PDB entry 8IN1 | X-ray diffraction, 2.70 A resolution | chain A

== Chain A ==
Protein: Beta-Glucosidase
Source organism: Aplysia kurodai
UniProt: A0A1V1FXL2 (A0A1V1FXL2_APLKU); numbering as in UniProt (aligned over 1-994)
Sequence (994 residues; each row starts with the number of its first residue):
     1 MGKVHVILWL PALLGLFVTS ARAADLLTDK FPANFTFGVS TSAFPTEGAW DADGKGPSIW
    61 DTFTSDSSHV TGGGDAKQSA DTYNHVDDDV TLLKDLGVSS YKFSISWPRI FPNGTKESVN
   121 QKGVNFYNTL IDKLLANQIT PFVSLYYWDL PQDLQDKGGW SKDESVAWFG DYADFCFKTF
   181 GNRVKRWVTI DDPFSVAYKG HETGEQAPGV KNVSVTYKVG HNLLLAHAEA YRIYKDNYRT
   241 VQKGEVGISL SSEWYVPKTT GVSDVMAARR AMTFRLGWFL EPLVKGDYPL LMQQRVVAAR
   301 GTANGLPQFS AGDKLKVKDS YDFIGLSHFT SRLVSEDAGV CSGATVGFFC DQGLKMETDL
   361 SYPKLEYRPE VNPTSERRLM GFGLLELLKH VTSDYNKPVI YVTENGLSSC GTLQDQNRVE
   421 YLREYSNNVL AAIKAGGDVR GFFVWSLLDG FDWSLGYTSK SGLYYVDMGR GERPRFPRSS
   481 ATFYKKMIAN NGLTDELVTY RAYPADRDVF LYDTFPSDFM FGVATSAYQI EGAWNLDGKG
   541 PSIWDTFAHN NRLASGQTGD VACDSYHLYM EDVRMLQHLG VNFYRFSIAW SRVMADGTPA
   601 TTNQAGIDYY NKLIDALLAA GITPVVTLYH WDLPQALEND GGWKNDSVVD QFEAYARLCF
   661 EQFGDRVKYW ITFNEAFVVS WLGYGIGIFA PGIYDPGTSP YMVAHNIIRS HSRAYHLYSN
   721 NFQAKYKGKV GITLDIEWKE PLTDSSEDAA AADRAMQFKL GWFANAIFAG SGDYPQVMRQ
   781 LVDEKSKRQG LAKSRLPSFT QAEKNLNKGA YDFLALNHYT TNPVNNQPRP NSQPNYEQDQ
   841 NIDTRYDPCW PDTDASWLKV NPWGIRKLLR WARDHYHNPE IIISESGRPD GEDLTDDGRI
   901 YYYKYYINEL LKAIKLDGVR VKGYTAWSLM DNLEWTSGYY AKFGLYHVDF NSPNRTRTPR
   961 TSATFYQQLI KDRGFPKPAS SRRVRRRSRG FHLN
Unresolved in the structure: 1-25, 978-994
Disulfides: C341-C350, C410-C849
Glycans and other covalent adducts: glycan linked to N113; N-acetylglucosamine (NAG) linked to N212, N645
From the paper describing this entry:
  - catalytic residues: E675, E885 (by similarity / conservation)
  - contacts within the chain: E675-E885

== In short ==
N-acetylglucosamine is covalently linked to N212 and N645. From the paper: catalytic residues E675 and E885;
contacts within the chain involving E675 and E885.
Chain A is Beta-Glucosidase (Aplysia kurodai); the structure, beta-glucosidase protein from Aplysia kurodai,
was determined by X-ray diffraction together with 8IN3, 8IN4 and 8IN6 from the same study.
